PDB entry 9CQ5 | X-ray diffraction, 2.50 A resolution | chains H and I of the 16 polymer chains in the assembly

[Chain H]
Protein: Ribulose bisphosphate carboxylase large chain
From: Spinacia oleracea
Notes: EC 4.1.1.39
UniProtKB: P00875 (RBL_SPIOL); residues 1-475 here = UniProt positions 1-475
Chain sequence (475 residues; each row starts with the number of its first residue):
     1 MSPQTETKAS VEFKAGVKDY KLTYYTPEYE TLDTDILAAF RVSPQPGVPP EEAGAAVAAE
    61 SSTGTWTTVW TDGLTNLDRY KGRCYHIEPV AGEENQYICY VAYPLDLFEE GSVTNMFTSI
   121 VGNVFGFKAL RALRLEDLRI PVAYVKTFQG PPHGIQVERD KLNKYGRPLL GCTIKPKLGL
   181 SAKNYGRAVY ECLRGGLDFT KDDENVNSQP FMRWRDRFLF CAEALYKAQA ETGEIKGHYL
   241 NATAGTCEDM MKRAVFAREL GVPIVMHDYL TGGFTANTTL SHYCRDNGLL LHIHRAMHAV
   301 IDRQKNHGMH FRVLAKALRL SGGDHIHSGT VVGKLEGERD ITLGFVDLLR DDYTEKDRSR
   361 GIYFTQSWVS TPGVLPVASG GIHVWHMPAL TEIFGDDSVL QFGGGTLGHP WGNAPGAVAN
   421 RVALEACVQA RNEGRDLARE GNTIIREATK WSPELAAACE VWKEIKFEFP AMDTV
Not modelled in the structure: 1-8
Modified residues: Lys201 (lysine nz-carboxylic acid; KCX)
Metal / ion sites: Mn2+: Lys201, Asp203, Glu204 (together with 2-carboxyarabinitol-1,5-diphosphate)
Residues lining bound ligands:
  - 2-carboxyarabinitol-1,5-diphosphate (CAP), molecule 1: Glu60, Thr65, Trp66, Asn123
  - 2-carboxyarabinitol-1,5-diphosphate (CAP), molecule 2: Thr173, Lys175, Lys177, Lys201, Asp203, Glu204, His294, Arg295, His298, His327, Gly329, Lys334, Leu335, Ser379, Gly380, Gly381, Gln401, Phe402, Gly403, Gly404

[Chain I]
Protein: Ribulose bisphosphate carboxylase small subunit, chloroplastic 2
From: Spinacia oleracea
UniProtKB: Q43832 (RBS2_SPIOL); residues 1-123 here correspond to UniProt positions 58-180 (UniProt number = residue number + 57)
Chain sequence (123 residues; numbered 1 to 123; the number before each row is that of its first residue):
     1 MQVWPILNLK KYETLSYLPP LTTDQLARQV DYLLNNKWVP CLEFETDHGF VYREHHNSPG
    61 YYDGRYWTMW KLPMFGCTDP AQVLNELEEC KKEYPNAFIR IIGFDSNREV QCISFIAYKP
   121 AGY
Differences from the reference sequence: conflict Gln2 (Lys59 in Q43832), Ile6 (Thr63 in Q43832), Leu7 (Gln64 in Q43832), Leu9 (Met66 in Q43832), Lys11 (Arg68 in Q43832), Glu109 (Gln166 in Q43832), Ile113 (Val170 in Q43832)

[Interface between chain H and chain I]
Residue-residue contacts (21):
  Ser10(H) with Val39(I); Phe75(I); Gly76(I), hydrogen bond (side chain-backbone)
  Val11(H) with Phe75(I)
  Glu12(H) with Phe75(I); Gly76(I)
  Phe13(H) with Leu72(I), hydrophobic
  Trp70(H) with Met69(I), hydrophobic; Leu72(I), hydrophobic; Pro73(I); Phe75(I)
  Gly73(H) with Phe75(I); Ser106(I)
  Leu74(H) with Phe104(I), hydrophobic; Ser106(I); Glu109(I)
  Thr75(H) with Ser106(I); Glu109(I), hydrogen bond
  Asn76(H) with Ser106(I); Asn107(I)
  Arg79(H) with Asn107(I), hydrogen bond (side chain-backbone)
Also at the interface, not in a pair above, chain H (11 interface residues in all): Ala9
Also at the interface, not in a pair above, chain I (12 interface residues in all): Lys37, Asp105

[In short]
11 residues of chain H face 12 of chain I across their interface; the contacts include 3 hydrogen bonds. Polar
contacts include Ser10(H)-Gly76(I), Thr75(H)-Glu109(I) and Arg79(H)-Asn107(I). Ligands of chain H:
2-carboxyarabinitol-1,5-diphosphate. The Mn2+ site is built by Lys201(H), Asp203(H) and Glu204(H).
Chain H is Ribulose bisphosphate carboxylase large chain and chain I is Ribulose bisphosphate carboxylase
small subunit, chloroplastic 2, both from Spinacia oleracea; the structure, Mn-bound RuBisCO from spinach with
CABP inhibitor, was determined by X-ray diffraction.
